Entry 1JDH (X-ray diffraction, 1.90 A resolution); this record covers chains A and B.

[Chain A]
Name: Beta-catenin
Organism: Homo sapiens
UniProt: P35222 (CTNB1_HUMAN); numbering as in UniProt (aligned over 135-663)
Sequence (529 residues; numbered 135 to 663; the number before each row is that of its first residue):
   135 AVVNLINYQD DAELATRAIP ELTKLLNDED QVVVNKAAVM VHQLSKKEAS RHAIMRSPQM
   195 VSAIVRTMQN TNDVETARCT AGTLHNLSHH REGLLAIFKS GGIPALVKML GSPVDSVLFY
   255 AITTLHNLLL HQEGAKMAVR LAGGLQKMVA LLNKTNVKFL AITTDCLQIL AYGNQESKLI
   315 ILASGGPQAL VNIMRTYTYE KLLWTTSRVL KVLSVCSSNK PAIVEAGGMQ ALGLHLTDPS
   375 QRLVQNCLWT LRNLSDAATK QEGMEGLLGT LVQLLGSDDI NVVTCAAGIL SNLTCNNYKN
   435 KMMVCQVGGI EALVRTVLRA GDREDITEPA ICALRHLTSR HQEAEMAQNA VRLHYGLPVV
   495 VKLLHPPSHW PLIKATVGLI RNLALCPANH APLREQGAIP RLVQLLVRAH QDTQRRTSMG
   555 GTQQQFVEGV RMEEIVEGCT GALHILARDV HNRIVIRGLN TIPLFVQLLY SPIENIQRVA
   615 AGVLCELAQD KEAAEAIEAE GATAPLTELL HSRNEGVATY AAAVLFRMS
Not modelled in the structure: 141-150, 549-559
Swiss-Prot annotation at these positions:
  - region: Leu156 to Leu178 (Interaction with BCL9)
  - modified residue: Tyr142 (Phosphotyrosine), Ser191 (Phosphoserine), Ser246 (Phosphoserine), Tyr331 (Phosphotyrosine), Tyr333 (Phosphotyrosine), Ser552 (Phosphoserine), Thr556 (Microbial infection: Phosphothreonine), Cys619 (S-nitrosocysteine)
  - natural variant: Lys292 (K292N: Found in a patient with features of osteopathia striata cranial sclerosis; uncertain significance), Leu388 (L388P: In NEDSDV)
  - mutagenesis: Tyr142 (Y142E: No effect on interaction with BCL9 and BCL9L), Leu156 (L156A: Abolishes interaction with BCL9 but no effect on interaction with CDH3; when associated with A-159), Leu159 (L159A: No effect on interaction with BCL9 and CDH3. Abolishes interaction with BCL9 but no effect on interaction with CDH3; when associated with A-156), Leu178 (L178A: No effect on interaction with BCL9 and CDH3), Phe253 (F253A: Abolishes or strongly reduces AXIN2 binding), His260 (H260A: Abolishes or strongly reduces AXIN1 and AXIN2 binding. Strongly reduces phosphorylation and degradation; when associated with A-386 and A-383), Lys292 (K292A: Abolishes or strongly reduces AXIN1 and AXIN2 binding), Lys312 (K312E: Abolishes TCF7L2 binding), Tyr333 (Y333F: Abolished phosphorylation by SRC and interaction with isoform M2 of PKM (PKM2)), Lys345 (K345A: Abolishes APC binding), Trp383 (W383A: Abolishes APC binding. Strongly reduces phosphorylation and degradation; when associated with A-260 and A-386), Arg386 (R386A: Strongly reduces APC binding. Strongly reduces phosphorylation and degradation; when associated with A-260 and A-383), 7 further mutagenesis entries in UniProt

[Chain B]
Name: hTcf-4
Organism: Homo sapiens
UniProt: Q9NQB0 (TF7L2_HUMAN); residue numbers follow UniProt; this construct covers 12-49
Sequence (38 residues; numbered 12 to 49; the number before each row is that of its first residue):
    12 LGANDELISF KDEGEQEEKS SENSSAERDL ADVKSSLV
Swiss-Prot annotation at these positions:
  - cross-link: Lys22 (Glycyl lysine isopeptide (Lys-Gly) (interchain with G-Cter in SUMO2))
  - mutagenesis: Asp16 (D16A: Abolishes CTNNB1 binding), Glu17 (E17A: Reduces CTNNB1 binding), Ile19 (I19A: Reduces transcription activation), Phe21 (F21A: Reduces transcription activation), Asp23 to Glu24 (Reduces CTNNB1 binding), Glu24 (E24A: Reduces CTNNB1 binding, and abolishes CTNNB1 binding; when associated with A-26; A-28 and A-29), Glu26 (E26A: Abolishes CTNNB1 binding; when associated with A-24; A-28 and A-29), Glu28 (E28A: Abolishes CTNNB1 binding; when associated with A-24; A-26 and A-29), Glu29 (E29A: Reduces CTNNB1 binding, and abolishes CTNNB1 binding; when associated with A-24; A-26 and A-28), Leu48 (L48A: Abolishes CTNNB1 binding)

[Interface between chain A and chain B]
Residue-residue contacts (68; chain A residue first):
  Phe253(A) - Leu48(B)  hydrophobic
  His260(A) - Leu41(B)
  His260(A) - Lys45(B)
  Asn261(A) - Lys45(B)  hydrogen bond
  Leu264(A) - Glu38(B)
  His265(A) - Glu38(B)
  Asn290(A) - Leu48(B)
  Lys292(A) - Val44(B)
  Lys292(A) - Ser47(B)
  Phe293(A) - Leu48(B)  hydrophobic
  Ile296(A) - Lys45(B)
  Ile296(A) - Leu48(B)  hydrophobic
  Asp299(A) - Ala37(B)
  Asp299(A) - Leu41(B)
  Gln302(A) - Asn34(B)  hydrogen bond
  Tyr306(A) - Glu28(B)  hydrogen bond (side chain-backbone)
  Tyr306(A) - Glu29(B)
  Tyr306(A) - Ser32(B)  hydrogen bond (side chain-backbone)
  Tyr306(A) - Glu33(B)
  Tyr306(A) - Asn34(B)
  Gly307(A) - Glu29(B)  hydrogen bond (backbone-side chain)
  Lys312(A) - Glu29(B)  salt bridge
  Tyr333(A) - Val44(B)
  Lys335(A) - Asp40(B)  hydrogen bond (side chain-backbone)
  Lys335(A) - Val44(B)
  Trp338(A) - Ala37(B)  hydrophobic
  Trp338(A) - Asp40(B)
  Arg342(A) - Asn34(B)
  Arg342(A) - Ser35(B)  hydrogen bond (side chain-backbone)
  Arg342(A) - Ala37(B)
  Lys345(A) - Glu28(B)  salt bridge
  Val346(A) - Glu29(B)
  Val349(A) - Gly25(B)
  Val349(A) - Glu29(B)
  Arg376(A) - Asp40(B)  salt bridge
  Arg386(A) - Phe21(B)
  Arg386(A) - Glu24(B)
  Asn387(A) - Gly25(B)
  Asp390(A) - Leu18(B)
  Gly422(A) - Phe21(B)
  Ser425(A) - Ile19(B)
  Asn426(A) - Leu18(B)
  Asn426(A) - Ile19(B)  hydrogen bond (side chain-backbone)
  Asn426(A) - Phe21(B)
  Thr428(A) - Asp16(B)
  Cys429(A) - Asp16(B)
  Cys429(A) - Glu17(B)
  Cys429(A) - Leu18(B)  hydrophobic
  Asn430(A) - Asp16(B)  hydrogen bond (backbone-side chain)
  Lys435(A) - Asp16(B)  salt bridge
  Pro463(A) - Ile19(B)  hydrophobic
  Cys466(A) - Ile19(B)  hydrophobic
  Arg469(A) - Asn15(B)
  Arg469(A) - Glu17(B)
  His470(A) - Asp16(B)
  His470(A) - Glu17(B)  hydrogen bond (side chain-backbone)
  Ser473(A) - Leu12(B)
  Ser473(A) - Ala14(B)
  Ser473(A) - Asp16(B)
  Arg474(A) - Leu12(B)
  Arg474(A) - Gly13(B)  hydrogen bond (side chain-backbone)
  Arg474(A) - Ala14(B)  hydrogen bond (side chain-backbone)
  Lys508(A) - Glu17(B)  salt bridge
  Gly512(A) - Ala14(B)
  Arg515(A) - Ala14(B)
  Asn516(A) - Gly13(B)
  Asn516(A) - Ala14(B)  hydrogen bond (side chain-backbone)
  Leu519(A) - Leu12(B)
Also at the interface, not in a pair above, chain A (53 interface residues in all): His219, Thr257, Ala295, Ile303, Ala305, Thr339, Ser389, Glu462, Glu568, Glu571
Also at the interface, not in a pair above, chain B (27 interface residues in all): Ser36, Val49

[In short]
The interface between chain A and chain B involves 53 residues on one side and 27 on the other, with 13
hydrogen bonds and 5 salt bridges. Polar contacts include Lys312(A)-Glu29(B), Lys345(A)-Glu28(B) and
Arg376(A)-Asp40(B).
Here chain A is Beta-catenin and chain B is hTcf-4, both from Homo sapiens. Entry 1JDH (Crystal structure of
beta-catenin and htcf-4) was determined by X-ray diffraction.
